PDB entry 4DJ6 | X-ray diffraction, 2.61 A resolution | chains A and D of the 6 polymer chains in the assembly

Chain A:
Molecule: Hemagglutinin
Organism: Influenza A virus (A/Netherlands/219/2003(H7N7))
UniProtKB: Q6VMK1 (Q6VMK1_9INFA); the author numbering skips numbers that UniProt does not, so the offset changes along the chain: 1-252 = UniProt 26-277; 254-324 = UniProt 278-348
Amino-acid sequence (327 residues; each row starts with the number of its first residue; note: 1 number in that range is skipped by the numbering (no residue carries it; nothing is unmodelled there); numbers below 1 keep their minus sign (Ala-3 is residue -3)):
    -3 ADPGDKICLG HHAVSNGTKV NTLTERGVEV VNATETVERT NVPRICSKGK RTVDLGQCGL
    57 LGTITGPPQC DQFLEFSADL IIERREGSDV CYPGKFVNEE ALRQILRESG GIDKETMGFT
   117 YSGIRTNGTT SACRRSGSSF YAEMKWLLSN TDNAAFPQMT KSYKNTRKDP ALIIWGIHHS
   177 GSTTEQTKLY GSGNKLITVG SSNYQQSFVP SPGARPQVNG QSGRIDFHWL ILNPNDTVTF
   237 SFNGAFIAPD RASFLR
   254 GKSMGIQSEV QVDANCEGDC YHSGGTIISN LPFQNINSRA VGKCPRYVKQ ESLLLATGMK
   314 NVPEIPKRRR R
Unresolved in the structure: -3 to 0, 318-324
Disulfide bonds: Cys42-Cys269, Cys54-Cys66, Cys87-Cys129, Cys273-Cys297
Covalent attachments: N-acetylglucosamine (NAG) linked to Asn28, Asn123, Asn231
Construct notes: expression tag (-3 to 0)

Chain D:
Molecule: Hemagglutinin
Organism: Influenza A virus (A/Netherlands/219/2003(H7N7))
UniProtKB: Q6VMK1 (Q6VMK1_9INFA); residues 1-174 here correspond to UniProt positions 349-522 (UniProt number = residue number + 348)
Amino-acid sequence (177 residues; row label = number of the first residue in the row):
     1 GLFGAIAGFI ENGWEGLIDG WYGFRHQNAQ GEGTAADYKS TQSAIDQITG KLNRLIEKTN
    61 QQFELIDNEF TEVERQIGNV INWTRDSMTE VWSYNAELLV AMENQHTIDL ADSEMNKLYE
   121 RVKRQLRENA EEDGTGCFEI FHKCDDDCMA SIRNNTYDHS KYREEAIQNR IQIDSGR
Unresolved in the structure: 172-177
Disulfide bonds: Cys144-Cys148
Covalent attachments: N-acetylglucosamine (NAG) linked to Asn82
Construct notes: expression tag (175-177)

Interface between chain A and chain D:
Contacting residue pairs (7):
  Glu96(A) - Gln76(D)
  Ala97(A) - Arg75(D)
  Ala97(A) - Gln76(D)
  Gln100(A) - Asn79(D)  hydrogen bond
  Ile101(A) - Arg75(D)
  Ile227(A) - Arg75(D)
  Arg299(A) - Glu90(D)  salt bridge
Interface residues without a listed pair, chain A (9 interface residues in all): Asn94, Asn199, Trp225
Interface residues without a listed pair, chain D (7 interface residues in all): Thr71, Glu74, Tyr94

In short:
Chain A and chain D form an interface of 9 and 7 residues respectively, with 1 hydrogen bond and 1 salt
bridge. Among the polar pairs are Arg299(A)-Glu90(D) and Gln100(A)-Asn79(D). Covalently linked
N-acetylglucosamine: at Asn28(A), Asn123(A) and Asn231(A). N-acetylglucosamine is covalently linked to
Asn82(D).
Chain A is Hemagglutinin and chain D is Hemagglutinin, both from Influenza A virus
(A/Netherlands/219/2003(H7N7)); the structure, Structure of the hemagglutinin from a highly pathogenic H7N7
influenza virus, was determined by X-ray diffraction (same publication as 4DJ7).
